Entry 7NB6 (electron microscopy, 3.30 A resolution); this record covers chains A and B of the 5 polymer chains in the assembly.

[Chain A (and B)]
Name: AI-2 transport protein TqsA
From: Escherichia coli (strain K12)
Notes: chain B of this document is another copy of the same molecule, construct and numbering; everything in this record applies to it too
Reference sequence: P0AFS5 (TQSA_ECOLI); residues 1-344 here = UniProt positions 1-344
Chain sequence (344 residues; each row starts with the number of its first residue):
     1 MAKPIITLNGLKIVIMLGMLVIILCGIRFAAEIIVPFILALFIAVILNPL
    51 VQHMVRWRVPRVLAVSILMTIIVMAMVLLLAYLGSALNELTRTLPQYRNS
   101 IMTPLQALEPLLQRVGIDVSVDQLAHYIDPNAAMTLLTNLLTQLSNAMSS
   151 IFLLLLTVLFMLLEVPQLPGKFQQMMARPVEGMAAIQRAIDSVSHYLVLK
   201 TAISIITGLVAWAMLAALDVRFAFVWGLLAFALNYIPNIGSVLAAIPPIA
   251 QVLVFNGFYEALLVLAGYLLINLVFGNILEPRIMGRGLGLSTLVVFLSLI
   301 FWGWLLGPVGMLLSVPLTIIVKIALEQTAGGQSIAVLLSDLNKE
Unresolved in the structure: 1, 342-344
From the paper describing this entry:
  - self-association interface (contacts with another copy of this molecule); pairs are residue here / residue on that copy: Met19-Met19, Tyr127-Ser145, Lys171-Leu337, Lys171-Ser339
  - mutagenesis - R61L, E164Q, N234L: decreased binding to DPD

[Interface between chain A and chain B]
Contacting residue pairs - 45 pairs, chain A then chain B:
  Lys12(A) with Ile6(B), hydrogen bond (side chain-backbone); Leu11(B)
  Ile15(A) with Leu11(B), hydrophobic
  Met16(A) with Ile6(B), hydrophobic; Val14(B), hydrophobic
  Met19(A) with Val14(B), hydrophobic; Gly18(B); Met19(B), hydrophobic
  Ile22(A) with Gly18(B); Val21(B); Ile22(B), hydrophobic
  Ile23(A) with Leu17(B), hydrophobic
  Gly26(A) with Val21(B)
  Phe29(A) with Arg28(B)
  Ala30(A) with Trp304(B), hydrophobic
  Glu32(A) with Trp304(B), hydrogen bond
  Ile33(A) with Trp304(B), hydrophobic
  Phe37(A) with Leu297(B), hydrophobic
  Leu80(A) with Ser120(B)
  Ala81(A) with Ser120(B); Val121(B), hydrophobic
  Tyr82(A) with Val115(B), hydrophobic
  Ser85(A) with Ile117(B)
  Ser145(A) with Tyr127(B), hydrogen bond (backbone-side chain)
  Asn146(A) with Tyr127(B)
  Met148(A) with Leu124(B), hydrophobic
  Leu153(A) with Phe296(B), hydrophobic; Ile300(B), hydrophobic
  Leu156(A) with Phe296(B), hydrophobic
  Thr157(A) with Phe296(B)
  Phe160(A) with Ile239(B), hydrophobic; Thr292(B); Phe296(B), hydrophobic
  Met161(A) with Leu293(B), hydrophobic
  Glu164(A) with Leu293(B)
  Gln167(A) with Ser291(B); Leu341(B), hydrogen bond (side chain-backbone)
  Lys171(A) with Val336(B); Leu337(B); Ser339(B), hydrogen bond (side chain-backbone)
  Gln174(A) with Val336(B)
  Met175(A) with Ser333(B), hydrogen bond; Leu337(B), hydrophobic
  Gly330(A) with Ile5(B); Thr7(B)
Interface residues without a listed pair, chain A (36 interface residues in all): Leu20, Val77, Ser149, Ala177, Ala329, Ser333
Interface residues without a listed pair, chain B (35 interface residues in all): Ala2, Gly10, Ile15, Phe301, Asp340

[Summary]
36 residues of chain A and 35 residues of chain B are in contact, with 6 hydrogen bonds. Among the polar pairs
are Lys12(A)-Ile6(B), Glu32(A)-Trp304(B) and Ser145(A)-Tyr127(B). The paper reports that R61L, E164Q and N234L
of chain A reduce binding to DPD; a self-association interface involving Met19(A), Tyr127(A) and Ser145(A)
among others.
Both chains are AI-2 transport protein TqsA (Escherichia coli (strain K12)). Entry 7NB6 (Structure of the
autoinducer-2 exporter TqsA from E. coli) was determined by electron microscopy, deposited together with 7OT9.
